1W7I - chains A and B; structure by X-ray diffraction, 3.00 A resolution.

# Chain A
Name: Myosin va
Source organism: Gallus gallus
Notes: fragment: motor domain, residues 1-792
Reference sequence: Q02440 (MY5A_CHICK); residues 1-792 here = UniProt positions 1-792
Amino-acid sequence (795 residues; row label = number of the first residue in the row):
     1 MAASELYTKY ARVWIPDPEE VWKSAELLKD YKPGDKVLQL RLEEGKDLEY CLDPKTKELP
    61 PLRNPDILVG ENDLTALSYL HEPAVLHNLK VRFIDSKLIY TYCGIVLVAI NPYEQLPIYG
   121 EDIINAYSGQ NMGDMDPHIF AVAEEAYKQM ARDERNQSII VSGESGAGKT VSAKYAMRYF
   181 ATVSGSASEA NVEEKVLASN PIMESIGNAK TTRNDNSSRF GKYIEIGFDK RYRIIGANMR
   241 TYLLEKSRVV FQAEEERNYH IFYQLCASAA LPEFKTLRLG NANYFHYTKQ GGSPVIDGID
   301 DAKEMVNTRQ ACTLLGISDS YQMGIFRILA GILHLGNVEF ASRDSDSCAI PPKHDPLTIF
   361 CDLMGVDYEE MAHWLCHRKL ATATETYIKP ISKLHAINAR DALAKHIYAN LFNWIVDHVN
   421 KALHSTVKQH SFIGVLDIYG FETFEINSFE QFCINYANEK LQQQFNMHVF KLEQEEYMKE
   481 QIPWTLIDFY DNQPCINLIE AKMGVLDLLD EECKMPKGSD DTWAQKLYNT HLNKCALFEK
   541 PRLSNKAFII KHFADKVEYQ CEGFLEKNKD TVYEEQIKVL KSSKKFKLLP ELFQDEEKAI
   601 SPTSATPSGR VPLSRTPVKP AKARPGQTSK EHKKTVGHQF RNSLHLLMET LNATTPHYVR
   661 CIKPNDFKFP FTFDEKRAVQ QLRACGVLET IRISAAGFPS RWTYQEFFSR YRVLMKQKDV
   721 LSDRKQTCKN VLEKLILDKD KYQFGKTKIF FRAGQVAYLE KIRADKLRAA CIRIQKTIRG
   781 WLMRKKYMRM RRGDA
Disordered / not traced: 1-4, 382-385, 595-631
Curated features (UniProtKB/Swiss-Prot):
  - region: L644 to D666 (Actin-binding)
  - binding site (ATP): G163 to T170
Small-molecule neighbours: ADP (adenosine-5'-diphosphate): I99, N111, P112, Y113, E114, Q115, Y119, E164, S165, G166, A167, G168, K169, T170, V171
From the paper describing this entry:
  - contacts within the chain: S165-S217

# Chain B
Name: Myosin light chain 1, slow-twitch muscle A isoform
Source organism: Homo sapiens
Reference sequence: P14649 (MLEY_HUMAN); residues 2-151 here correspond to UniProt positions 59-208 (UniProt number = residue number + 57)
Amino-acid sequence (151 residues; row label = number of the first residue in the row):
     1 MIEFNKDQLE EFKEAFELFD RVGDGKILYS QCGDVMRALG QNPTNAEVLK VLGNPKSDEL
    61 KSRRVDFETF LPMLQAVAKN RGQGTYEDYL EGFRVFDKEG NGKVMGAELR HVLTTLGEKM
   121 TEEEVETVLA GHEDSNGCIN YEAFLKHILS V
Disordered / not traced: 1-2, 82-84, 151

# Interface between chain A and chain B
Residue-residue contacts - 37 pairs, chain A then chain B:
  V713(A) with V95(B)
  L767(A) with V95(B), hydrophobic; F96(B)
  A770(A) with G92(B); F96(B), hydrophobic
  I772(A) with T44(B); G117(B)
  I774(A) with F93(B), hydrophobic; F96(B), hydrophobic; L113(B), hydrophobic
  Q775(A) with L113(B); L116(B), hydrogen bond (side chain-backbone); G117(B); E118(B), hydrogen bond (side chain-backbone); K119(B); M120(B)
  K776(A) with N42(B), hydrogen bond (side chain-backbone); P43(B); T44(B); E47(B), salt bridge
  T777(A) with Y89(B)
  I778(A) with M120(B), hydrophobic; V128(B), hydrophobic
  R779(A) with R37(B)
  G780(A) with R37(B)
  W781(A) with V128(B), hydrophobic; I148(B)
  M783(A) with D34(B); R37(B)
  R784(A) with R37(B); A38(B); I148(B); L149(B); S150(B), hydrogen bond (side chain-backbone)
  Y787(A) with A15(B); L18(B)
  M790(A) with L18(B)
Other interface residues (no listed pair), chain A (19 interface residues in all): K766, R768, C771
Other interface residues (no listed pair), chain B (30 interface residues in all): E14, F19, G40, Q41, T127, H147

# In short
19 residues of chain A and 30 residues of chain B are in contact; the contacts include 4 hydrogen bonds and 1
salt bridge. Polar pairs include K776(A)-E47(B), Q775(A)-L116(B) and Q775(A)-E118(B). Ligands of chain A: ADP.
From UniProt: 8 ATP-binding residues on chain A. From the paper: contacts within the chain involving S165(A)
and S217(A).
Chain A is Myosin va (Gallus gallus) and chain B is Myosin light chain 1, slow-twitch muscle A isoform (Homo
sapiens); the structure, Crystal Structure Of Myosin V Motor Without nucleotide soaked in 10 mM MgADP, was
determined by X-ray diffraction, deposited together with 1W7J and 1W8J.
